9CP1 - chains F and S of the 9 polymer chains in the assembly; structure by electron microscopy, 2.97 A resolution.

Chain F:
Protein: CRISPR-associated aCascade subunit Cas7/Csa2 2
Source organism: Saccharolobus solfataricus P2
UniProtKB: Q97Y91 (CSA2B_SACS2); residue numbers follow UniProt; this construct covers 1-321
Sequence (321 residues; numbered 1 to 321; the number before each row is that of its first residue):
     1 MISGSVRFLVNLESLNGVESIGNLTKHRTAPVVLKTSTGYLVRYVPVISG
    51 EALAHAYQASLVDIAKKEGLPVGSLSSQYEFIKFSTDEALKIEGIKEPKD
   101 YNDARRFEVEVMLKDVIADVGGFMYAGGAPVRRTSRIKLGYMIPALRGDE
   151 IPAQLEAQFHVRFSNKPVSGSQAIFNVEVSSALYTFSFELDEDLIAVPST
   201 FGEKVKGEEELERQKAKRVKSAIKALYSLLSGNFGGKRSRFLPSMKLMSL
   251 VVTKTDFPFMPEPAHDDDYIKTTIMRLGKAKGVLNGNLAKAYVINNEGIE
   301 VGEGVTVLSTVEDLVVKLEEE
Disordered / not traced: 11-25, 146-182, 235-243, 300-306, 321
Swiss-Prot annotation at these positions:
  - mutagenesis: His160 (H160A: Significantly reduced affinity for crRNA)

Chain S:
Molecule: 63-nt RNA strand
Source organism: Saccharolobus solfataricus
Sequence (63 nucleotides; row label = number of the first residue in the row):
     1 AUUGAAAGUUCUGUUUCGAAGAAAACCCGCCUCAGAUUCAUUAUGGGGAU
    51 AAUCUCUUAUAGA
Disordered / not traced: 39-63

How chain F and chain S interact:
Pairs across the interface (11; chain F residue first):
  Glu51(F) - U37(S)  sugar contact
  His55(F) - U38(S)  salt bridge to the phosphate
  Gln58(F) - U37(S)  phosphate contact
  Phe81(F) - U37(S)  sugar contact
  Phe81(F) - U38(S)  phosphate contact
  Gly121(F) - A36(S)  sugar contact
  Met124(F) - G35(S)  hydrogen bond to the base
  Met124(F) - A36(S)  base contact
  Arg132(F) - G35(S)  base contact
  Arg133(F) - G35(S)  hydrogen bond to the sugar
  Ser135(F) - A36(S)  hydrogen bond to the phosphate
Also at the interface, not in a pair above, chain F (15 interface residues in all): Ile82, Lys83, Ser85, Gly122, Phe123, Thr134
Also at the interface, not in a pair above, chain S (5 interface residues in all): A34

In short:
15 residues of chain F and 5 residues of chain S are in contact; the contacts include 3 hydrogen bonds and 1
salt bridge. Among the polar pairs are Met124(F)-G35(S), Arg133(F)-G35(S) and Ser135(F)-A36(S). From UniProt:
one mutagenesis site on chain F.
Here chain F is CRISPR-associated aCascade subunit Cas7/Csa2 2 (Saccharolobus solfataricus P2) and chain S is
a 63-nt RNA strand (Saccharolobus solfataricus). Entry 9CP1 (Post-targeting aCascade Type I-A CRISPR-Cas
Surveillance Complexes) was determined by electron microscopy.
